PDB entry 8W0E | electron microscopy, 3.40 A resolution | chains 4 and 6 of the 8 polymer chains in the assembly

[Chain 4]
Molecule: DNA replication licensing factor MCM4
Organism: Homo sapiens
Notes: EC 3.6.4.12
UniProtKB: P33991 (MCM4_HUMAN); numbering as in UniProt (aligned over 1-863)
Sequence (866 residues; numbered -2 to 863; the number before each row is that of its first residue; numbers below 1 keep their minus sign (Ser-2 is residue -2)):
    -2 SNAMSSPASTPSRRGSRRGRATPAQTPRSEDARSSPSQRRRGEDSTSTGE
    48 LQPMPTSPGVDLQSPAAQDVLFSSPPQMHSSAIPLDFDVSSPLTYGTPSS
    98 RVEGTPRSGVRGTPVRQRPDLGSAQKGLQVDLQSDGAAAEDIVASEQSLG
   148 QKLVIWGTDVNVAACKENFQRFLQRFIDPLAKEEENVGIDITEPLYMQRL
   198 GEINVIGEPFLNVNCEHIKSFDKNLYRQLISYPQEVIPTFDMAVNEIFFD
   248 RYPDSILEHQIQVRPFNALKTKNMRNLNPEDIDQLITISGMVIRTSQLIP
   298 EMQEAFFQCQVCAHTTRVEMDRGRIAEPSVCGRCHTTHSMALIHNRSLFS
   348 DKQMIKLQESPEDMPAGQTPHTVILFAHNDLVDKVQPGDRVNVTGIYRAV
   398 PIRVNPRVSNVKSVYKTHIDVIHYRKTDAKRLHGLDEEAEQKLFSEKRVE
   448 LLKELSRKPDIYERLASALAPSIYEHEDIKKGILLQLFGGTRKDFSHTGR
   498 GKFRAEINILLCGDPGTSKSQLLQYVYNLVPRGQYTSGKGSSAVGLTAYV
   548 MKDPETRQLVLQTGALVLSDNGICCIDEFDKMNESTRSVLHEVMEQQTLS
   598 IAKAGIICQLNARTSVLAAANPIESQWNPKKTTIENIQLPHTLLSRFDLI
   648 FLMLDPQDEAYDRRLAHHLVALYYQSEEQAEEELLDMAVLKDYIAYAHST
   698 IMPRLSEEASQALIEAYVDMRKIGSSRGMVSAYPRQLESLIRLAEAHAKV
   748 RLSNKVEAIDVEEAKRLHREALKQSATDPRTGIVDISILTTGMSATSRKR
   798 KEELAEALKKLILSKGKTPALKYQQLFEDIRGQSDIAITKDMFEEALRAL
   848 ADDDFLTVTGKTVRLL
Unresolved in the structure: -2 to 111, 119-149, 673-680, 780-863
Differences from the reference sequence: expression tag (-2 to 0); variant Met650 (Leu in P33991)
Metal / ion sites: Zn2+: Cys306, Cys309, Cys328, Cys331
Residues lining bound ligands: ADP (adenosine-5'-diphosphate): Arg497, Glu592, Arg643, Pro731, Arg732, Glu735

[Chain 6]
Molecule: DNA replication licensing factor MCM6
Organism: Homo sapiens
Notes: EC 3.6.4.12
UniProtKB: Q14566 (MCM6_HUMAN); numbering as in UniProt (aligned over 1-821)
Sequence (821 residues; row label = number of the first residue in the row):
     1 MDLAAAAEPGAGSQHLEVRDEVAEKCQKLFLDFLEEFQSSDGEIKYLQLA
    51 EELIRPERNTLVVSFVDLEQFNQQLSTTIQEEFYRVYPYLCRALKTFVKD
   101 RKEIPLAKDFYVAFQDLPTRHKIRELTSSRIGLLTRISGQVVRTHPVHPE
   151 LVSGTFLCLDCQTVIRDVEQQFKYTQPNICRNPVCANRRRFLLDTNKSRF
   201 VDFQKVRIQETQAELPRGSIPRSLEVILRAEAVESAQAGDKCDFTGTLIV
   251 VPDVSKLSTPGARAETNSRVSGVDGYETEGIRGLRALGVRDLSYRLVFLA
   301 CCVAPTNPRFGGKELRDEEQTAESIKNQMTVKEWEKVFEMSQDKNLYHNL
   351 CTSLFPTIHGNDEVKRGVLLMLFGGVPKTTGEGTSLRGDINVCIVGDPST
   401 AKSQFLKHVEEFSPRAVYTSGKASSAAGLTAAVVRDEESHEFVIEAGALM
   451 LADNGVCCIDEFDKMDVRDQVAIHEAMEQQTISITKAGVKATLNARTSIL
   501 AAANPISGHYDRSKSLKQNINLSAPIMSRFDLFFILVDECNEVTDYAIAR
   551 RIVDLHSRIEESIDRVYSLDDIRRYLLFARQFKPKISKESEDFIVEQYKH
   601 LRQRDGSGVTKSSWRITVRQLESMIRLSEAMARMHCCDEVQPKHVKEAFR
   651 LLNKSIIRVETPDVNLDQEEEIQMEVDEGAGGINGHADSPAPVNGINGYN
   701 EDINQESAPKASLRLGFSEYCRISNLIVLHLRKVEEEEDESALKRSELVN
   751 WYLKEIESEIDSEEELINKKRIIEKVIHRLTHYDHVLIELTQAGLKGSTE
   801 GSESYEEDPYLVVNPNYLLED
Unresolved in the structure: 1-16, 183-193, 254-288, 313-319, 607-609, 663-821
Metal / ion sites: Zn2+: Cys158, Cys161, Cys180; Mg2+: Glu461 (together with ADP)
Residues lining bound ligands:
  - ADP (adenosine-5'-diphosphate): Thr357, Ile358, His359, Asn361, Pro398, Ser399, Thr400, Ala401, Lys402, Ser403, Gln404, Ile548, Ile552
  - ATP (adenosine-5'-triphosphate): Val618, Arg619, Glu622

[Interface between chain 4 and chain 6]
Contacting residue pairs - 135 pairs, chain 4 then chain 6:
  Gln294(4) with Arg222(6); Ser223(6)
  Leu295(4) with Leu126(6); Thr127(6); Arg222(6)
  Pro297(4) with Tyr294(6); Leu296(6), hydrophobic
  Met299(4) with Tyr294(6)
  Gln307(4) with Asn178(6), hydrogen bond (side chain-backbone)
  Cys309(4) with Glu17(6); Val18(6), hydrogen bond (backbone-backbone)
  Ala310(4) with Val18(6)
  Arg321(4) with Arg290(6); Leu292(6)
  Glu324(4) with Arg290(6), salt bridge
  Arg330(4) with Val18(6)
  Thr334(4) with Ile179(6)
  His335(4) with Asn178(6); Ile179(6)
  Met337(4) with Asn178(6)
  Leu339(4) with Gln171(6); Leu292(6), hydrophobic; Tyr294(6)
  Ile340(4) with Gln171(6)
  His341(4) with Gln171(6); Val250(6); Tyr294(6), hydrogen bond
  Asn342(4) with Tyr84(6); Phe172(6); Ile249(6); Val250(6), hydrogen bond (side chain-backbone)
  Arg343(4) with Asp20(6), salt bridge; Arg85(6)
  Phe346(4) with Ser128(6), hydrogen bond (backbone-side chain); Ile131(6), hydrophobic; Val250(6), hydrophobic; Tyr294(6), hydrophobic
  Ser347(4) with Ser128(6)
  Asp348(4) with Thr127(6); Ser128(6), hydrogen bond
  Gln350(4) with Arg222(6)
  Asp380(4) with Arg124(6), salt bridge; Arg222(6), salt bridge
  Gln383(4) with Pro216(6); Arg217(6)
  Pro384(4) with Gly218(6)
  Asp386(4) with Arg217(6), salt bridge
  Arg400(4) with Asp291(6), salt bridge
  Lys423(4) with Arg217(6)
  Asp433(4) with Arg217(6), salt bridge
  Lys490(4) with His556(6), hydrogen bond (side chain-backbone); Ile559(6)
  Asp491(4) with Ile559(6); Glu560(6)
  Phe492(4) with His556(6); Ile559(6), hydrophobic
  His494(4) with Glu560(6), salt bridge; Ile563(6); Arg565(6), hydrogen bond (backbone-side chain)
  Thr495(4) with Leu555(6); Ile559(6); Ile563(6); Arg565(6), hydrogen bond (backbone-side chain)
  Gly496(4) with His408(6), hydrogen bond (backbone-side chain); Glu411(6); Arg565(6)
  Arg497(4) with Thr357(6); Gln404(6); Lys407(6); His408(6); Leu555(6)
  Gly498(4) with Lys407(6)
  Lys499(4) with Lys407(6), hydrogen bond (backbone-side chain)
  Phe500(4) with His556(6)
  Arg529(4) with Arg217(6); Gly218(6)
  Leu558(4) with Ile220(6)
  Thr560(4) with Ile220(6)
  Val564(4) with Gly218(6)
  Asp567(4) with Arg217(6); Gly218(6), hydrogen bond (side chain-backbone)
  Asn568(4) with Arg217(6)
  Glu589(4) with Tyr418(6); Ser420(6), hydrogen bond
  Gln593(4) with Tyr418(6), hydrogen bond
  Thr595(4) with Gln212(6)
  Ser597(4) with Ala423(6)
  Ile598(4) with Ala423(6)
  Ala599(4) with Ala423(6); Ser424(6); Ser425(6), hydrogen bond (backbone-backbone); Gly428(6)
  Lys600(4) with Ser425(6); Gly428(6)
  Ala601(4) with Gly428(6); Glu445(6)
  Ile603(4) with Gln209(6)
  Ile604(4) with Gln209(6), hydrogen bond (backbone-side chain); Ala448(6), hydrophobic
  Cys605(4) with Gln209(6)
  Gln606(4) with Gln212(6)
  Leu607(4) with Ile220(6), hydrophobic; Pro221(6)
  Asn608(4) with Leu215(6)
  Arg610(4) with Arg217(6)
  His638(4) with His509(6)
  Thr639(4) with Pro398(6); Asn504(6)
  Arg701(4) with Ser557(6), hydrogen bond (side chain-backbone)
  Leu702(4) with His556(6); Ser557(6)
  Ser707(4) with Val553(6)
  Ile711(4) with Tyr546(6), hydrophobic; Ala549(6), hydrophobic; Arg550(6); Val553(6), hydrophobic
  Glu712(4) with Tyr546(6), hydrogen bond
  Tyr714(4) with Asp545(6); Ala549(6), hydrophobic
  Val715(4) with Glu542(6); Tyr546(6)
  Arg718(4) with Asp538(6), salt bridge; Glu539(6); Cys540(6); Asp545(6), salt bridge
  Lys719(4) with Glu542(6)
  Tyr730(4) with Pro398(6); Ser399(6); His509(6), hydrogen bond; Asp538(6)
  Pro731(4) with Ser399(6)
  Arg732(4) with Ser399(6), hydrogen bond (backbone-side chain)
  Leu734(4) with Ala549(6), hydrophobic; Ile552(6), hydrophobic
  Ile738(4) with His556(6)
Also at the interface, not in a pair above, chain 4 (86 interface residues in all): Ser293, Ile296, His311, Ile322, Ser582, Ser585, Gly602, Arg643, Leu710, Glu735
Also at the interface, not in a pair above, chain 6 (81 interface residues in all): Gly132, Pro177, Ser219, Leu248, Pro252, Arg295, Pro356, Thr419, Lys422, Ala427, Leu429, Ala446, Asp460, Glu461, Gly508, Ile548

[Summary]
86 residues of chain 4 and 81 residues of chain 6 are in contact; the contacts include 20 hydrogen bonds and
10 salt bridges. Polar contacts include Glu324(4)-Arg290(6), Arg343(4)-Asp20(6) and Asp380(4)-Arg124(6). ADP
is bound between chain 4 and chain 6. Bound to chain 6: ATP.
Chain 4 is DNA replication licensing factor MCM4 and chain 6 is DNA replication licensing factor MCM6, both
from Homo sapiens; the structure, Cryo-EM structure of a human MCM2-7 single hexamer on dsDNA, was determined
by electron microscopy together with 8W0F, 8W0G, 8W0I and 9CAQ from the same study.
